Entry 8PN9 (electron microscopy, 3.61 A resolution); this record covers chains A and E of the 8 polymer chains in the assembly.

# Chain A
Protein: Dolichyl-diphosphooligosaccharide--protein glycosyltransferase subunit STT3A
Organism: Homo sapiens
Notes: EC 2.4.99.18
UniProt: P46977 (STT3A_HUMAN); numbering as in UniProt (aligned over 1-705)
Amino-acid sequence (705 residues; each row starts with the number of its first residue):
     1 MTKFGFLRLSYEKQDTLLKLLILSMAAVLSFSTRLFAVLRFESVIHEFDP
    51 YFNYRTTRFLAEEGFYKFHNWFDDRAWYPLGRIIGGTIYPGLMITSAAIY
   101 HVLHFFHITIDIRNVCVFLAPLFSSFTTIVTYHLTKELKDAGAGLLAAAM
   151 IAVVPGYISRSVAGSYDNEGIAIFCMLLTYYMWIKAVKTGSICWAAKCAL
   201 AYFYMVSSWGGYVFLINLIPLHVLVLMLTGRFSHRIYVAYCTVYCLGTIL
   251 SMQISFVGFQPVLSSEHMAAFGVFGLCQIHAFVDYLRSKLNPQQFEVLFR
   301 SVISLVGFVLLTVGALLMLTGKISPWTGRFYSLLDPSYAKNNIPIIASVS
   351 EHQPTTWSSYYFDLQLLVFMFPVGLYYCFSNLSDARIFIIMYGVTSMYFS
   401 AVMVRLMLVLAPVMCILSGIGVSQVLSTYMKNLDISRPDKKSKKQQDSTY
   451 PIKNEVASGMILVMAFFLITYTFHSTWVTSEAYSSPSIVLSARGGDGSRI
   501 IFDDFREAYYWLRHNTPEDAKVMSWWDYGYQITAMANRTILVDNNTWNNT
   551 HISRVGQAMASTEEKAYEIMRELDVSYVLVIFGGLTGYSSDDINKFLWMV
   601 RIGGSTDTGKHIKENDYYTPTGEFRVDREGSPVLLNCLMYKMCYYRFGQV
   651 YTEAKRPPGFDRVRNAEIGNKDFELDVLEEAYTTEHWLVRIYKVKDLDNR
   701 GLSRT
Unresolved in the structure: 1-6, 300-321, 437-452, 493-498
Covalent attachments: N-acetylglucosamine (NAG) linked to N537; glycan linked to N548
Ion coordination: Mn2+: D49, D167
Ligand contacts:
  - beta-D-mannopyranose / alpha-D-glucopyranose / alpha-D-mannopyranose / N-acetylglucosamine / 2-acetamido-2-deoxy-alpha-D-glucopyranose / octaprenyl pyrophosphate: I83, G86, T87, I88, Y89, N168, E169, W209, G210, G211, V213, F214, N217, P220, L221, L224, S255, F256, F259, M268, A269, F271, G272, V273, L276, W326, R329, F330, L333, L334, I345, I346, T395, F399, R405, L406, N544, N545, T546, W547
  - EGY ((4R,7R)-4-hydroxy-N,N,N-trimethyl-4,9-dioxo-7-[(undecanoyloxy)methyl]-3,5,8-trioxa-4lambda~5~-phosphadocosan-1-aminium), molecule 1: F65, Y66, H69, P90, I94, L200, F203, Y204, S207, Q253, I254
  - EGY, molecule 2: L221, L224, V225, L228, T229, R231, F379, L382, I387, I390, M391, V394, M397
  - KZB ((2S,3R,4R,5S,6S)-2-(hydroxymethyl)-6-[(1S,2R,3R,4R,5'S,6S,7R,8S,9R,12R,13R,15S,16S,18R)-5',7,9,13-tetramethyl-3,15-bis(oxidanyl)spiro[5-oxapentacyclo[10.8.0.02,9.04,8.013,18]icosane-6,2'-oxane]-16-yl]oxy-oxane-3,4,5-triol), molecule 1: I129, V130, H133, E137, F174, L178, Y181, K185, W194
  - KZB, molecule 2: D335, P336, Y398
  - ZXT (5-(dimethylsulfamoyl)-N-(5-methyl-1,3-thiazol-2-yl)-2-pyrrolidin-1-yl-benzamide): Y89, G210, F256, R329, F330, S332, L333, I345, I346, V349, H352, M403, R405, W526
UniProt features mapped onto this chain:
  - region: W525 to D527 (Interacts with target acceptor peptide in protein substrate)
  - motif: E47 to D49 (DXD motif 1), D167 to E169 (DXD motif 2), S348 to E351 (SVSE motif), W525 to G529 (WWDYG motif), D592 to M599 (DK motif)
  - binding site (Mn(2+)): D49, D167, E169
  - binding site (dolichyl diphosphooligosaccharide): R405, Y530
  - site: D49 (Interacts with target acceptor peptide in protein substrate), R160 (Important for catalytic activity), E351 (Interacts with target acceptor peptide in protein substrate), K595 (Interacts with target acceptor peptide in protein substrate)
  - glycosylation (N-linked (GlcNAc...) asparagine): N537, N544, N548 (high mannose)
  - natural variant: H46 (H46R: In CDG1WAD loss of function, when tested in a heterologous system), R160 (R160Q: In CDG1WAD loss of function, when tested in a heterologous system), R329 (R329C: In CDG1WAD; uncertain significance), R405 (R405C: In CDG1WAD loss of function, when tested in a heterologous system; R405H: In CDG1WAD), Y530 (Y530S: In CDG1WAD; uncertain significance), T546 (T546I: In CDG1WAD; uncertain significance), V626 (V626A: In CDG1WAR)
  - mutagenesis: W209 (W209F: In LLO mutant; abolished oligosaccharyl transferase activity due to defects in binding lipid-linked oligosaccharide; when associated with A-405 and A-530), F256 (F256P: Confers resistance to inhibitor N-glycosylation inhibitor NGI-1), Q260 (Q260R: Confers resistance to inhibitor N-glycosylation inhibitor NGI-1), E266 (E266K: Confers resistance to inhibitor N-glycosylation inhibitor NGI-1), Y331 (Y331H: Confers resistance to inhibitor N-glycosylation inhibitor NGI-1), R405 (R405A: In LLO mutant; abolished oligosaccharyl transferase activity due to defects in binding lipid-linked oligosaccharide; when associated with F-209 and A-530), W525 to D527 (Impaired ability to prevent hyperglycosylation of target proteins), Y530 (Y530A: In LLO mutant; abolished oligosaccharyl transferase activity due to defects in binding lipid-linked oligosaccharide; when associated with F-209 and A-405)
What the authors report for this chain:
  - binding site for ZXT: F256, F330, I346, H352
  - mutagenesis - H352Y: decreased catalytic activity
  - mutagenesis - F256P, Q260R, E266K, Y331H: increased catalytic activity on ZXT
  - binding site for N-acetylglucosamine: R329
  - catalytic residues: H352

# Chain E
Protein: Dolichyl-diphosphooligosaccharide--protein glycosyltransferase subunit 1
Organism: Homo sapiens
UniProt: P04843 (RPN1_HUMAN); residue numbers follow UniProt; this construct covers 1-607
Amino-acid sequence (607 residues; each row starts with the number of its first residue):
     1 MEAPAAGLFLLLLLGTWAPAPGSASSEAPPLINEDVKRTVDLSSHLAKVT
    51 AEVVLAHLGGGSTSRATSFLLALEPELEARLAHLGVQVKGEDEEENNLEV
   101 RETKIKGKSGRFFTVKLPVALDPGAKISVIVETVYTHVLHPYPTQITQSE
   151 KQFVVFEGNHYFYSPYPTKTQTMRVKLASRNVESYTKLGNPTRSEDLLDY
   201 GPFRDVPAYSQDTFKVHYENNSPFLTITSMTRVIEVSHWGNIAVEENVDL
   251 KHTGAVLKGPFSRYDYQRQPDSGISSIRSFKTILPAAAQDVYYRDEIGNV
   301 STSHLLILDDSVEMEIRPRFPLFGGWKTHYIVGYNLPSYEYLYNLGDQYA
   351 LKMRFVDHVFDEQVIDSLTVKIILPEGAKNIEIDSPYEISRAPDELHYTY
   401 LDTFGRPVIVAYKKNLVEQHIQDIVVHYTFNKVLMLQEPLLVVAAFYILF
   451 FTVIIYVRLDFSITKDPAAEARMKVACITEQVLTLVNKRIGLYRHFDETV
   501 NRYKQSRDISTLNSGKKSLETEHKALTSEIALLQSRLKTEGSDLCDRVSE
   551 MQKLDAQVKELVLKSAVEAERLVAGKLKKDTYIENEKLISGKRQELVTKI
   601 DHILDAL
Unresolved in the structure: 1-28, 102-108, 595-607
Covalent attachments: glycan linked to N299
UniProt features mapped onto this chain:
  - modified residue (N6-acetyllysine): K187, K538
  - glycosylation: N299 (N-linked (GlcNAc...) asparagine)
  - cross-link: K538 (Glycyl lysine isopeptide (Lys-Gly) (interchain with G-Cter in SUMO2))

# How chain A and chain E interact
Contacting residue pairs - 47 pairs, chain A then chain E:
  E42(A) - N299(E)
  H107(A) - Y398(E)
  H107(A) - T399(E)
  H107(A) - Y400(E)
  H107(A) - D402(E)
  I108(A) - Y400(E)
  T109(A) - Y398(E)
  T109(A) - T399(E)
  T109(A) - Y400(E)
  R113(A) - R294(E)
  I501(A) - S301(E)
  D503(A) - R319(E)  salt bridge
  R506(A) - N299(E)  hydrogen bond (side chain-backbone)
  E507(A) - R319(E)
  Y510(A) - R319(E)
  Y510(A) - F320(E)  hydrophobic
  Y510(A) - T328(E)
  Y510(A) - H329(E)  hydrogen bond (side chain-backbone)
  W511(A) - F320(E)  hydrophobic
  W511(A) - W326(E)
  R513(A) - E296(E)  salt bridge
  H514(A) - K327(E)  hydrogen bond (backbone-side chain)
  H514(A) - H329(E)
  N515(A) - F320(E)
  N515(A) - W326(E)
  N515(A) - K327(E)
  M535(A) - I297(E)  hydrophobic
  R646(A) - S262(E)
  R646(A) - Y264(E)
  R646(A) - D265(E)  salt bridge
  Q649(A) - Y264(E)
  V650(A) - Y264(E)  hydrophobic
  Y651(A) - R268(E)
  E680(A) - P260(E)
  E680(A) - F261(E)
  E680(A) - S262(E)
  A681(A) - F261(E)
  Y682(A) - F261(E)  hydrophobic
  Y682(A) - R263(E)  hydrogen bond
  Y682(A) - F320(E)
  T683(A) - R263(E)
  T684(A) - R263(E)
  E685(A) - R263(E)
  E685(A) - Q267(E)
  E685(A) - R317(E)  salt bridge
  W687(A) - Y264(E)  hydrophobic
  W687(A) - Q267(E)
Interface residues without a listed pair, chain A (27 interface residues in all): I110
Interface residues without a listed pair, chain E (30 interface residues in all): D295, G298, P321, G325, Y330, L401

# Summary
27 residues of chain A and 30 residues of chain E are in contact, with 4 hydrogen bonds and 4 salt bridges.
Polar pairs include D503(A)-R319(E), R513(A)-E296(E) and R646(A)-D265(E). From the paper: the catalytic
residue H352(A); F256P, Q260R and E266K of chain A, among others, increase catalytic activity on ZXT; 5
substitutions were tested in all.
Chain A is Dolichyl-diphosphooligosaccharide--protein glycosyltransferase subunit STT3A and chain E is
Dolichyl-diphosphooligosaccharide--protein glycosyltransferase subunit 1, both from Homo sapiens; the
structure, Structure of human oligosaccharyltransferase OST-A complex bound to NGI-1, was determined by
electron microscopy.
